PDB entry 6RE2 | electron microscopy, 3.20 A resolution | chains 1 and 7 of the 31 polymer chains in the assembly

[Chain 1]
Molecule: ATP synthase associated protein ASA1
Organism: Polytomella sp. Pringsheim 198.80
UniProt: Q85JD5 (Q85JD5_9CHLO); residues 1-618 here = UniProt positions 1-618
Sequence (618 residues; row label = number of the first residue in the row):
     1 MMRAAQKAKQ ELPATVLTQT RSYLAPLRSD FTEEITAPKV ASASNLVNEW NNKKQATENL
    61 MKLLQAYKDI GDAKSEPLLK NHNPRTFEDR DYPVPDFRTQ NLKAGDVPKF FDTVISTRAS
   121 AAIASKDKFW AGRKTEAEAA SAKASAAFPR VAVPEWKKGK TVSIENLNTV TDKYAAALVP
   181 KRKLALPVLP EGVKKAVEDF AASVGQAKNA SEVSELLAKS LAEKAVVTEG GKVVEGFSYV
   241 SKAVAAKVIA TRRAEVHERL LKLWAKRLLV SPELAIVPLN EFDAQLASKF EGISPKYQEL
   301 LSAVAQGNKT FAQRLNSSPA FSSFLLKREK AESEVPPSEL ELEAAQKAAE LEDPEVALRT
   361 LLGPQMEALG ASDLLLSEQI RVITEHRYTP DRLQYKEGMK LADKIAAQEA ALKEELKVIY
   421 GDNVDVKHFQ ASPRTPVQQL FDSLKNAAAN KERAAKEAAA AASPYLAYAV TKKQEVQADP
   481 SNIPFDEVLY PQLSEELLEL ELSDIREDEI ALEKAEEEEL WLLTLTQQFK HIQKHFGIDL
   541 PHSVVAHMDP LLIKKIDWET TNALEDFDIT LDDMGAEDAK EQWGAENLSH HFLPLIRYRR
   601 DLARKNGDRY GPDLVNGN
Unresolved in the structure: 1-22, 618

[Chain 7]
Molecule: Mitochondrial ATP synthase associated protein ASA7
Organism: Polytomella sp. Pringsheim 198.80
UniProt: D8V7I2 (D8V7I2_9CHLO); numbering as in UniProt (aligned over 1-190)
Sequence (190 residues; numbered 1 to 190; the number before each row is that of its first residue):
     1 MSSVRAGVEA GRRDLTTFTF SGLQDAPVAA LSGSIKLNVA AKAGKAEVTV AAGAAKAATQ
    61 VSAAALRKLS GSKISLAEVA RISVLHSSIQ NYLLSLSNER YQLLSQWPDF TTMYGKDFYY
   121 RAHPEDLKKF YDAADEYYKL YETVTEFDSL SALASQVVPN YAARRRSTVH PAIGSTVADG
   181 AFTNFLLSKQ
Unresolved in the structure: 1-14

[How chain 1 and chain 7 interact]
Pairs across the interface (99; chain 1 residue first):
  Y23(1) - R81(7)
  Y23(1) - I82(7)
  Y23(1) - S151(7)
  Y23(1) - S155(7)  hydrogen bond (backbone-side chain)
  L24(1) - S155(7)
  A25(1) - S155(7)
  A25(1) - P159(7)  hydrophobic
  P26(1) - P159(7)
  R28(1) - P159(7)
  R28(1) - N160(7)
  R28(1) - A163(7)
  R28(1) - R166(7)
  D30(1) - R166(7)  salt bridge
  F31(1) - R166(7)
  F31(1) - T168(7)
  T32(1) - A163(7)  hydrogen bond (side chain-backbone)
  T32(1) - R164(7)
  T32(1) - R166(7)  hydrogen bond (backbone-backbone)
  T32(1) - S167(7)  hydrogen bond (backbone-side chain)
  T32(1) - T168(7)  hydrogen bond (backbone-backbone)
  I35(1) - I173(7)  hydrophobic
  I35(1) - G174(7)
  T36(1) - R164(7)
  P38(1) - R164(7)
  V47(1) - L103(7)  hydrophobic
  W50(1) - R100(7)
  W50(1) - L103(7)  hydrophobic
  W50(1) - L104(7)  hydrophobic
  W50(1) - W107(7)
  W50(1) - L140(7)  hydrophobic
  K53(1) - W107(7)
  K53(1) - E136(7)  salt bridge
  K53(1) - L140(7)
  K54(1) - Q106(7)  hydrogen bond (side chain-backbone)
  K54(1) - W107(7)
  T57(1) - W107(7)
  T57(1) - A133(7)
  L60(1) - K129(7)
  L60(1) - F130(7)
  M61(1) - P108(7)
  M61(1) - D109(7)
  M61(1) - F110(7)  hydrophobic
  M61(1) - M113(7)
  M61(1) - F130(7)  hydrophobic
  L63(1) - D126(7)
  L64(1) - A122(7)  hydrophobic
  L64(1) - F130(7)  hydrophobic
  Q65(1) - M113(7)
  Q65(1) - F118(7)
  Y67(1) - R121(7)
  Y67(1) - A122(7)  hydrophobic
  Y67(1) - H123(7)
  Y67(1) - D126(7)  hydrogen bond
  K68(1) - D117(7)  salt bridge
  K68(1) - F118(7)
  K68(1) - R121(7)
  G71(1) - R121(7)
  E76(1) - R121(7)  hydrogen bond (backbone-side chain)
  P77(1) - R121(7)
  L78(1) - Y120(7)
  L78(1) - R121(7)
  L79(1) - Y120(7)  hydrophobic
  H82(1) - Y120(7)  hydrogen bond (side chain-backbone)
  H82(1) - A122(7)
  W130(1) - R121(7)
  W130(1) - A122(7)
  W130(1) - H123(7)  hydrogen bond (backbone-side chain)
  K134(1) - H123(7)
  K134(1) - D126(7)  salt bridge
  K134(1) - K129(7)
  F148(1) - M113(7)  hydrophobic
  P149(1) - P108(7)
  P149(1) - D109(7)  hydrogen bond (backbone-backbone)
  R150(1) - S105(7)
  R150(1) - Q106(7)  hydrogen bond (side chain-backbone)
  R150(1) - W107(7)
  R150(1) - P108(7)
  V151(1) - W107(7)  hydrogen bond (backbone-backbone)
  V151(1) - P108(7)
  V151(1) - D109(7)
  V151(1) - Y137(7)
  V153(1) - S105(7)
  V153(1) - Y137(7)
  V153(1) - Y141(7)  hydrophobic
  P154(1) - Y101(7)  hydrogen bond (backbone-side chain)
  P154(1) - Y141(7)
  W156(1) - N98(7)  hydrogen bond (backbone-side chain)
  W156(1) - Y101(7)  hydrophobic
  W156(1) - Q102(7)  hydrogen bond (backbone-side chain)
  W156(1) - F147(7)  hydrophobic
  K157(1) - N98(7)  hydrogen bond (backbone-side chain)
  K158(1) - S95(7)
  K158(1) - N98(7)
  D486(1) - K116(7)  salt bridge
  Y490(1) - G115(7)
  Y490(1) - K116(7)  hydrogen bond (side chain-backbone)
  Y490(1) - D117(7)
  L493(1) - K116(7)
  L493(1) - Y120(7)  hydrophobic
Also at the interface, not in a pair above, chain 1 (50 interface residues in all): E33, A37, L46, N51, E58, D72, A131
Also at the interface, not in a pair above, chain 7 (57 interface residues in all): H86, L94, S97, E99, T112, Y119, P124, L127, V144, A152, V169, S175, A178

[Summary]
50 residues of chain 1 face 57 of chain 7 across their interface; the contacts include 18 hydrogen bonds and 5
salt bridges. Polar contacts include D30(1)-R166(7), K53(1)-E136(7) and K68(1)-D117(7).
Chain 1 is ATP synthase associated protein ASA1 and chain 7 is Mitochondrial ATP synthase associated protein
ASA7, both from Polytomella sp. Pringsheim 198.80; the structure, Cryo-EM structure of Polytomella F-ATP
synthase, Rotary substate 2B, composite map, was determined by electron microscopy (same publication as 6RD4,
6RD5, 6RD6, 6RD7, 6RD8, 6RD9 and 46 further entries).
